PDB entry 7TI8 | electron microscopy, 3.50 A resolution | chains E and H of the 8 polymer chains in the assembly

# Chain E
Molecule: Replication factor C subunit 5
Source organism: Saccharomyces cerevisiae
UniProtKB: P38251 (RFC5_YEAST); residue numbers follow UniProt; this construct covers 1-354
Amino-acid sequence (354 residues; numbered 1 to 354; the number before each row is that of its first residue):
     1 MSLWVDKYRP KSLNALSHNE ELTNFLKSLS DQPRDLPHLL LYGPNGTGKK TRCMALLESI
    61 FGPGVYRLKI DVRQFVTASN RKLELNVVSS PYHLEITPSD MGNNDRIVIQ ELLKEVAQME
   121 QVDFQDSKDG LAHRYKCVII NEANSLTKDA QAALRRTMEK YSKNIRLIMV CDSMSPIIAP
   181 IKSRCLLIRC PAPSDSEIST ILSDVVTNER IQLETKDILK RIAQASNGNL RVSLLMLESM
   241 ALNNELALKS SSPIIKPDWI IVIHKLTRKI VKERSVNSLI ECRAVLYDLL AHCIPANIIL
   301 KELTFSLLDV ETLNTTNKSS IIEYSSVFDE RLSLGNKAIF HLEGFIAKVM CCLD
Not modelled in the structure: 1-3, 126-128
Ligand contacts:
  - ADP (adenosine-5'-diphosphate): Trp4, Val5, Tyr8, Arg9, Pro10, Leu16, Ser17, His18, Pro44, Asn45, Gly46, Thr47, Gly48, Lys49, Lys50, Thr51, Ile201, Leu230, Arg231, Leu234
  - ATP-gamma-S (AGS; phosphothiophosphoric acid-adenylate ester): Arg155, Glu159, Pro180, Arg184

# Chain H
Molecule: Proliferating cell nuclear antigen
Source organism: Saccharomyces cerevisiae
UniProtKB: P15873 (PCNA_YEAST); residues 1-258 here = UniProt positions 1-258
Amino-acid sequence (264 residues; row label = number of the first residue in the row; numbers below 1 keep their minus sign (Gly-5 is residue -5)):
    -5 GPHMASMLEA KFEEASLFKR IIDGFKDCVQ LVNFQCKEDG IIAQAVDDSR VLLVSLEIGV
    55 EAFQEYRCDH PVTLGMDLTS LSKILRCGNN TDTLTLIADN TPDSIILLFE DTKKDRIAEY
   115 SLKLMDIDAD FLKIEELQYD STLSLPSSEF SKIVRDLSQL SDSINIMITK ETIKFVADGD
   175 IGSGSVIIKP FVDMEHPETS IKLEMDQPVD LTFGAKYLLD IIKGSSLSDR VGIRLSSEAP
   235 ALFQFDLKSG FLQFFLAPKF NDEE
Not modelled in the structure: -5 to 0, 57-58, 81-85, 104-109, 241-243, 257-258
Sequence notes: expression tag (-5 to 0)

# Chain E / chain H interface
Residue-residue contacts - 29 pairs, chain E then chain H:
  Lys69(E) with Arg44(H)
  Asp71(E) with Asp42(H)
  Val72(E) with Asp42(H)
  Arg73(E) with Asp42(H), hydrogen bond (side chain-backbone); Ser43(H), hydrogen bond
  Ser89(E) with Arg44(H)
  Ser90(E) with Arg44(H), hydrogen bond (backbone-side chain)
  Pro91(E) with Arg44(H)
  Glu115(E) with Ser43(H), hydrogen bond; Tyr211(H)
  Gln118(E) with Lys253(H); Phe254(H)
  Met119(E) with Val45(H), hydrophobic; Tyr211(H); Ala251(H); Pro252(H); Lys253(H), hydrogen bond
  Glu120(E) with Arg44(H); Pro252(H); Phe254(H), hydrogen bond (side chain-backbone)
  Val122(E) with Arg44(H)
  Phe124(E) with Leu126(H); Glu129(H)
  Leu131(E) with Glu232(H); Ala233(H); Pro234(H); Pro252(H)
  Lys136(E) with Arg44(H)
  Asn164(E) with Phe254(H)
Interface residues without a listed pair, chain E (21 interface residues in all): Arg67, Ala117, Asp123, Asp129, Gly130
Interface residues without a listed pair, chain H (16 interface residues in all): Asp124, Leu131

# Overview
The interface between chain E and chain H involves 21 residues on one side and 16 on the other; the contacts
include 6 hydrogen bonds. Polar contacts include Arg73(E)-Asp42(H), Arg73(E)-Ser43(H) and Ser90(E)-Arg44(H).
Bound to chain E: ATP-gamma-S and ADP.
Here chain E is Replication factor C subunit 5 and chain H is Proliferating cell nuclear antigen, both from
Saccharomyces cerevisiae. Entry 7TI8 (Structure of the yeast clamp loader (Replication Factor C RFC) bound to
the open sliding clamp ...) was determined by electron microscopy, deposited together with 7THJ, 7THV, 7TIB,
7TIC, 7TID and 7TKU.
